PDB entry 8ODZ | electron microscopy, 3.60 A resolution | chains C and D of the 4 polymer chains in the assembly

Chain C:
Protein: Interleukin-12 receptor subunit beta-1, Death-associated protein kinase 1
From: Mus musculus
Notes: EC 2.7.11.1
UniProt: chimeric construct of Q60837, P53355: residues 20-561 from Q60837 (I12R1_MOUSE) positions 20-561 (same numbers); residues 572-591 from P53355 positions 300-319 (UniProt number = residue number - 272)
Sequence (572 residues; row label = number of the first residue in the row):
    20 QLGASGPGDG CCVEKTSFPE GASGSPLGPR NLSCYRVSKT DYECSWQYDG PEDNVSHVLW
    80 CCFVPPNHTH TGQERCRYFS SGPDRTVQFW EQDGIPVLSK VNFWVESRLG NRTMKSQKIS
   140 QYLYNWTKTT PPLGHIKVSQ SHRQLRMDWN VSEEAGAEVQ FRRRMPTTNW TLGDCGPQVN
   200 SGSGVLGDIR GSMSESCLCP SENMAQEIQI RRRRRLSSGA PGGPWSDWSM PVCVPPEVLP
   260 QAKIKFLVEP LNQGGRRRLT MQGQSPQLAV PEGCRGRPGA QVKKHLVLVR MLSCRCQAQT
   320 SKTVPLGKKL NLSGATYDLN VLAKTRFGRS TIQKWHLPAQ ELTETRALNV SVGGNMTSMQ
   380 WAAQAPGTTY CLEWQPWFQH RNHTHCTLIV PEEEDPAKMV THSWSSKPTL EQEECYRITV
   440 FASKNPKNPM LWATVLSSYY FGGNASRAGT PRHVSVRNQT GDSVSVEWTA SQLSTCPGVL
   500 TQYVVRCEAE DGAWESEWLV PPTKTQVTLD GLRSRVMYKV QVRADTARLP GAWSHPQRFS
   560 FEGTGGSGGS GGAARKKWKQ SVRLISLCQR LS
Disordered / not traced: 20-45, 85-92, 200-211, 409-418, 561-591
Differences from the reference sequence: linker (562-571)
UniProt features mapped onto this chain:
  - motif: Trp244 to Ser248 (WSXWS motif)
  - glycosylation (N-linked (GlcNAc...) asparagine): Asn50, Asn73, Asn86, Asn130, Asn144, Asn169, Asn188, Asn330, Asn368, Asn374, Asn401, Asn463, Asn477
  - modified residue (Phosphoserine): Ser580, Ser591
Disulfide bonds: Cys53-Cys63, Cys81-Cys95, Cys194-Cys216, Cys252-Cys293, Cys313-Cys390, Cys315-Cys405, Cys434-Cys495
Covalently attached groups: N-acetylglucosamine (NAG) linked to Asn144, Asn169, Asn463

Chain D:
Protein: Interleukin-12 receptor subunit beta-2, Calmodulin-1
From: Mus musculus
UniProt: chimeric construct of P97378, P0DP23: residues 24-637 from P97378 (I12R2_MOUSE) positions 24-637 (same numbers); residues 648-792 from P0DP23 positions 5-149 (UniProt number = residue number - 643)
Sequence (769 residues; row label = number of the first residue in the row):
    24 NIDVCKLGTV TVQPAPVIPL GSAANISCSL NPKQGCSHYP SSNELILLKF VNDVLVENLH
    84 GKKVHDHTGH SSTFQVTNLS LGMTLFVCKL NCSNSQKKPP VPVCGVEISV GVAPEPPQNI
   144 SCVQEGENGT VACSWNSGKV TYLKTNYTLQ LSGPNNLTCQ KQCFSDNRQN CNRLDLGINL
   204 SPDLAESRFI VRVTAINDLG NSSSLPHTFT FLDIVIPLPP WDIRINFLNA SGSRGTLQWE
   264 DEGQVVLNQL RYQPLNSTSW NMVNATNAKG KYDLRDLRPF TEYEFQISSK LHLSGGSWSN
   324 WSESLRTRTP EEEPVGILDI WYMKQDIDYD RQQISLFWKS LNPSEARGKI LHYQVTLQEV
   384 TKKTTLQNTT RHTSWTRVIP RTGAWTASVS AANSKGASAP THINIVDLCG TGLLAPHQVS
   444 AKSENMDNIL VTWQPPKKAD SAVREYIVEW RALQPGSITK FPPHWLRIPP DNMSALISEN
   504 IKPYICYEIR VHALSESQGG CSSIRGDSKH KAPVSGPHIT AITEKKERLF ISWTHIPFPE
   564 QRGCILHYRI YWKERDSTAQ PELCEIQYRR SQNSHPISSL QPRVTYVLWM TAVTAAGESP
   624 QGNEREFCPQ GKANGTGGSG GSGGLTEEQI AEFKEAFSLF DKDGDGTITT KELGTVMRSL
   684 GQNPTEAELQ DMINEVDADG NGTIDFPEFL TMMARKMKDT DSEEEIREAF RVFDKDGNGY
   744 ISAAELRHVM TNLGEKLTDE EVDEMIREAD IDGDGQVNYE EFVQMMTAK
Disordered / not traced: 24-25, 57-66, 83-88, 114-122, 633-792
Differences from the reference sequence: linker (638-647)
UniProt features mapped onto this chain:
  - motif: Trp321 to Ser325 (WSXWS motif)
  - glycosylation (N-linked (GlcNAc...) asparagine): Asn48, Asn101, Asn114, Asn142, Asn151, Asn169, Asn179, Asn224, Asn252, Asn279, Asn287, Asn323, Asn391, Asn495
  - binding site (Ca(2+)): Asp664, Asp666, Asp668, Thr670, Glu675, Asp700, Asp702, Asn704, Thr706, Glu711, Asp737, Asp739, Asn741, Tyr743, Glu748, Asp773, Asp775, Asp777, Gln779, Glu784
  - modified residue: Lys665 (N6-acetyllysine), Thr688 (Phosphothreonine), Ser725 (Phosphoserine), Lys738 (N6-acetyllysine), Tyr743 (Phosphotyrosine), Ser745 (Phosphoserine), Thr754 (Phosphothreonine), Lys759 (N6,N6,N6-trimethyllysine), Tyr782 (Phosphotyrosine)
  - cross-link: Lys665 (Glycyl lysine isopeptide (Lys-Gly) (interchain with G-Cter in SUMO2))
Disulfide bonds: Cys28-Cys127, Cys51-Cys111, Cys145-Cys156, Cys186-Cys194, Cys432-Cys524, Cys509-Cys567
Covalently attached groups: N-acetylglucosamine (NAG) linked to Asn48, Asn224

Interface between chain C and chain D:
Residue-residue contacts - 8 pairs, chain C then chain D:
  Arg471(C) - His541(D)
  His472(C) - His541(D)
  His472(C) - Gly625(D)
  His472(C) - Asn626(D)
  Val475(C) - Arg628(D)  hydrogen bond (backbone-side chain)
  Arg476(C) - Glu629(D)  salt bridge
  His554(C) - His541(D)
  Gln556(C) - Arg628(D)
Also at the interface, not in a pair above, chain C (7 interface residues in all): Arg557
Also at the interface, not in a pair above, chain D (7 interface residues in all): Ser538, Thr543

Summary:
The chain C/chain D interface involves 7 residues from each chain; the contacts include 1 hydrogen bond and 1
salt bridge. Among the polar pairs are Arg476(C)-Glu629(D) and Val475(C)-Arg628(D). N-acetylglucosamine is
covalently linked to Asn144(C), Asn169(C) and Asn463(C). Covalently linked N-acetylglucosamine: at Asn48(D)
and Asn224(D).
Chain C is Interleukin-12 receptor subunit beta-1, Death-associated protein kinase 1 and chain D is
Interleukin-12 receptor subunit beta-2, Calmodulin-1, both from Mus musculus; the structure, Cryo-EM structure
of a pre-dimerized murine IL-12 complete extracellular signaling complex (Class 1), was determined by electron
microscopy, deposited together with 8CR5, 8CR6, 8CR8, 8OE0, 8OE4 and 8PB1.
